2IXG - chain A; structure by X-ray diffraction, 2.70 A resolution.

== Chain A ==
Name: Antigen peptide transporter 1
Source organism: Rattus norvegicus
Notes: fragment: atpase domain, residues 465-725
Reference sequence: P36370 (TAP1_RAT); residue numbers follow UniProt; this construct covers 465-725
Sequence (271 residues; each row starts with the number of its first residue):
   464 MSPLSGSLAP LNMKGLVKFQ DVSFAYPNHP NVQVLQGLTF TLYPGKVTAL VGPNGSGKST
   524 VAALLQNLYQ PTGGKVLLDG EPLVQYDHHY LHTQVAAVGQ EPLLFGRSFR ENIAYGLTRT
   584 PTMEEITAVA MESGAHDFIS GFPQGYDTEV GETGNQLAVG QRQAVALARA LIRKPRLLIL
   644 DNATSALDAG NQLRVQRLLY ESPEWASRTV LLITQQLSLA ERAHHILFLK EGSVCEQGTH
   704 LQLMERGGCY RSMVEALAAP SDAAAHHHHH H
Not modelled in the structure: 464-466, 721-734
Construct notes: engineered mutation Ala621 (Ser in P36370), Val622 (Gly in P36370), Asn645 (Asp in P36370)
Swiss-Prot annotation at these positions:
  - binding site (ATP): Gly515 to Thr523, Asn618 to Leu620, Gly623, Gln624, Gln678
  - binding site (Mg(2+)): Ser522
Disulfide bonds: Cys698-Cys712
Small-molecule neighbours: ATP (adenosine-5'-triphosphate): Tyr489, His492, Val497, Pro516, Asn517, Gly518, Ser519, Gly520, Lys521, Ser522, Thr523, Tyr532, Gln678

== Overview ==
Ligands of chain A: ATP. UniProt lists 15 ATP-binding residues and Mg2+-binding residue Ser522.
Chain A is Antigen peptide transporter 1 (Rattus norvegicus); the structure, Crystal structure of the ATPase
domain of TAP1 with ATP (S621A, G622V, D645N mutant), was determined by X-ray diffraction (same publication as
2IXE and 2IXF).
